4CNJ - chain A; structure by X-ray diffraction, 2.70 A resolution.

# Chain A
Molecule: L-amino acid oxidase
Source organism: Streptococcus oligofermentans
Notes: EC 1.1.3.2
UniProtKB: B1PUC6 (B1PUC6_9STRE); residues 1-391 here = UniProt positions 1-391
Sequence (391 residues; each row starts with the number of its first residue):
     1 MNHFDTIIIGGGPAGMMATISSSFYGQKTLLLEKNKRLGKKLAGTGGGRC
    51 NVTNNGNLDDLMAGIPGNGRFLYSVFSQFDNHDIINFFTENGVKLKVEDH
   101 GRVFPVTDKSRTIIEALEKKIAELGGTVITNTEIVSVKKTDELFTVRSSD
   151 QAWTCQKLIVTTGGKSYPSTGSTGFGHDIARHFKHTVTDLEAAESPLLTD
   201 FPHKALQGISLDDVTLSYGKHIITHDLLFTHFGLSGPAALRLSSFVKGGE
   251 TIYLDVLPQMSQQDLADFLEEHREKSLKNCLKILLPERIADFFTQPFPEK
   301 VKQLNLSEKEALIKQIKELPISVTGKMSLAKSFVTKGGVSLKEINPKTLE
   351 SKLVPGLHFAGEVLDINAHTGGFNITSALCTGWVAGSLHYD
Residues lining bound ligands: FAD (flavin-adenine dinucleotide): I9, G10, G11, G12, P13, A14, G15, L32, E33, K34, N35, K41, G44, T45, G46, N51, T132, E133, I134, T161, T162, G163, Y167, T170, G171, S172, F175, F333, A360, G361, E362, H369, T370, G371, G372, F373, N374, I375, A378

# Overview
Bound to chain A: flavin-adenine dinucleotide.
Chain A is L-amino acid oxidase (Streptococcus oligofermentans); the structure, L-Aminoacetone oxidase from
Streptococcus oligofermentans belongs to a new 3-domain family of bacterial flavoproteins, was determined by
X-ray diffraction together with 4CNK from the same study.
